PDB entry 8W09 | electron microscopy, 3.20 A resolution | chains A and O of the 12 polymer chains in the assembly

== Chain A ==
Name: Integrase
From: Human immunodeficiency virus 1
Reference sequence: Q9YUI7 (Q9YUI7_9HIV1); residues 1-288 here = UniProt positions 1-288
Amino-acid sequence (292 residues; numbered -3 to 288; the number before each row is that of its first residue; numbers below 1 keep their minus sign (Gly-3 is residue -3)):
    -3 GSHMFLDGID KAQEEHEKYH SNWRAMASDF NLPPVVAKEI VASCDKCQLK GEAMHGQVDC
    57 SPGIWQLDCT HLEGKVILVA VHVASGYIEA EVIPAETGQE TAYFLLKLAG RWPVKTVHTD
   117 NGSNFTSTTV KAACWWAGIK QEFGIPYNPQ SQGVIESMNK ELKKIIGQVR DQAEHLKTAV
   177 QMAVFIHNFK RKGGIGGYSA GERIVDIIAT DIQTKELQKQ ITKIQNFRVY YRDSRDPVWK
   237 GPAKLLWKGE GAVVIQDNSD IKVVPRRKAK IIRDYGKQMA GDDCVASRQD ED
Disordered / not traced: -3 to 0, 229-236, 269-288
Construct notes: expression tag (-3 to 0); conflict Gly140 (Ser in Q9YUI7)
Ion coordination: Zn2+: His12, His16, Cys40, Cys43; Mg2+ site 1: Asp64, Asp116 (together with Dolutegravir); Mg2+ site 2: Asp64, Glu152 (together with Dolutegravir)
Small-molecule neighbours: Dolutegravir (DLU; (4R,12aS)-N-(2,4-difluorobenzyl)-7-hydroxy-4-methyl-6,8-dioxo-3,4,6,8,12,12a-hexahydro-2H-pyrido[1',2':4,5]pyrazino[2,1-b][1,3]oxazine-9-carboxamide): Asp64, Asp116, Gly118, Tyr143, Pro145, Gln146, Glu152

== Chain O ==
Molecule: vDNA
Sequence (27 nucleotides; each row starts with the number of its first residue; numbers below 1 keep their minus sign (DA-5 is residue -5)):
    -5 AAAAAAAAGT GTGGAAAATC TCTAGCA
Disordered / not traced: -5 to 4

== How chain A and chain O interact ==
Pairs across the interface (6):
  Pro30(A) with DA11(O), phosphate contact
  Lys46(A) with DT17(O), hydrogen bond to the base
  Ala49(A) with DC16(O), base contact; DT17(O), sugar contact
  Met50(A) with DT17(O), sugar contact
  His51(A) with DT17(O), salt bridge to the phosphate
Interface residues without a listed pair, chain A (6 interface residues in all): Val31
Interface residues without a listed pair, chain O (4 interface residues in all): DA18

== Overview ==
Chain A and chain O form an interface of 6 and 4 residues respectively; the contacts include 1 hydrogen bond
and 1 salt bridge. Among the polar pairs are Lys46(A)-DT17(O) and His51(A)-DT17(O). Ligands of chain A:
Dolutegravir.
Chain A is Integrase (Human immunodeficiency virus 1) and chain O is vDNA; the structure, HIV-1 wild-type
intasome core, was determined by electron microscopy, deposited together with 8W2R and 8W34.
